Entry 8RED (electron microscopy, 3.90 A resolution); this record covers chains N and M of the 9 polymer chains in the assembly.

== Chain N ==
Molecule: 46-nt DNA strand
Organism: Klebsiella oxytoca
Sequence (46 nucleotides; numbered -29 to 24; 8 numbers in that range are skipped by the numbering (no residue carries them; nothing is unmodelled there); the number before each row is that of its first residue; numbers below 1 keep their minus sign (DG-29 is residue -29)):
   -29 GCTGGCACGACTTTTGCACTCG
     1 ATATCGCATGCTGTTGCACATTCA

== Chain M ==
Protein: RNA polymerase sigma-54 factor
Organism: Klebsiella oxytoca
Notes: engineered mutation(s): R336A
Amino-acid sequence (329 residues; numbered 95 to 472; 49 numbers in that range are skipped by the numbering (no residue carries them; nothing is unmodelled there); the number before each row is that of its first residue):
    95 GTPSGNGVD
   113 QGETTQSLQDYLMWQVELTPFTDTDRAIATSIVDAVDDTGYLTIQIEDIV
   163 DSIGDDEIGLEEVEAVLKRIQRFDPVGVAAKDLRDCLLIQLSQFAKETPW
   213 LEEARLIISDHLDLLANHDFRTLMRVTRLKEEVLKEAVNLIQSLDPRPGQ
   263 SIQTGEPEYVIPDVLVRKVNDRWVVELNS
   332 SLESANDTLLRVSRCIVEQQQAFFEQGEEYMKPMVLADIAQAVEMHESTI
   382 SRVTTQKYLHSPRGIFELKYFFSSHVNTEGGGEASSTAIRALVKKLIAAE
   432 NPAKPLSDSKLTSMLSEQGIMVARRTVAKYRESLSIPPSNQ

== How chain N and chain M interact ==
Residue-residue contacts - 16 pairs, chain N then chain M:
  DT-27(N) with Ser438(M), phosphate contact; Asn471(M), sugar contact; Gln472(M), sugar contact
  DG-26(N) with Arg455(M), hydrogen bond to the base; Arg462(M), salt bridge to the phosphate; Asn471(M), phosphate contact; Gln472(M), sugar contact
  DG-25(N) with Arg455(M), base contact
  DT-18(N) with Val366(M), phosphate contact; Ser405(M), sugar contact
  DT-17(N) with Leu367(M), phosphate contact
  DT-16(N) with Ser382(M), hydrogen bond to the phosphate; Lys400(M), phosphate contact
  DT-15(N) with Arg383(M), base contact
  DG-14(N) with Arg383(M), hydrogen bond to the base
  DC-13(N) with Arg383(M), base contact
Interface residues without a listed pair, chain N (10 interface residues in all): DG-8
Interface residues without a listed pair, chain M (18 interface residues in all): Ser332, Glu378, Ser379, Phe403, Asp439, Ser440, Pro468

== In short ==
The interface between chain N and chain M involves 10 residues on one side and 18 on the other; the contacts
include 3 hydrogen bonds and 1 salt bridge. Polar pairs include DG-26(N)-Arg455(M), DG-14(N)-Arg383(M) and
DT-16(N)-Ser382(M).
Chain N is a 46-nt DNA strand and chain M is RNA polymerase sigma-54 factor, both from Klebsiella oxytoca; the
structure, Cryo-EM structure of bacterial RNA polymerase-sigma54 initial transcribing complex - 8nt complex,
was determined by electron microscopy together with 8RE4, 8REA, 8REB, 8REC and 8REE from the same study.
